Entry 4QVY (X-ray diffraction, 2.51 A resolution); this record covers chains M and b of the 28 polymer chains in the assembly.

== Chain M ==
Name: Proteasome subunit beta type-7
Organism: Saccharomyces cerevisiae
Notes: EC 3.4.25.1
UniProtKB: P30657 (PSB7_YEAST); residues -12 to 233 here correspond to UniProt positions 21-266 (UniProt number = residue number + 33)
Sequence (246 residues; row label = number of the first residue in the row; numbers below 1 keep their minus sign (Thr-12 is residue -12)):
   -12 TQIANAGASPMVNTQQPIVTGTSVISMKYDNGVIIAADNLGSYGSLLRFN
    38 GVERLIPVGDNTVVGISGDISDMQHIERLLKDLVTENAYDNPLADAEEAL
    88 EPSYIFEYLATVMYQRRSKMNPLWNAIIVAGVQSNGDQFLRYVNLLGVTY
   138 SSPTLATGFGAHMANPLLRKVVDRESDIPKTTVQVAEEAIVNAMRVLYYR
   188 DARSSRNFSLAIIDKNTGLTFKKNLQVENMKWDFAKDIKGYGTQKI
Disordered / not traced: -12 to 0

== Chain b ==
Name: Proteasome subunit beta type-1
Organism: Saccharomyces cerevisiae
Notes: EC 3.4.25.1
UniProtKB: P38624 (PSB1_YEAST); residues 1-196 here correspond to UniProt positions 20-215 (UniProt number = residue number + 19)
Sequence (196 residues; each row starts with the number of its first residue):
     1 TSIMAVTFKDGVILGADSRTTTGAYIANRVTDKLTRVHDKIWCCRSGSAA
    51 DTQAIADIVQYHLELYTSQYGTPSTETAASVFKELCYENKDNLTAGIIVA
   101 GYDDKNKGEVYTIPLGGSVHKLPYAIAGSGSTFIYGYCDKNFRENMSKEE
   151 TVDFIKHSLSQAIKWDGSSGGVIRMVVLTAAGVERLIFYPDEYEQL
Curated features (UniProtKB/Swiss-Prot):
  - active site: Thr1 (Nucleophile)
Covalent attachments: bortezomib (BO2) linked to Thr1
Residues lining bound ligands: bortezomib (BO2; N-[(1R)-1-(dihydroxyboryl)-3-methylbutyl]-N-(pyrazin-2-ylcarbonyl)-L-phenylalaninamide): Arg19, Thr20, Thr21, Thr22, Ala27, Thr31, Lys33, Arg45, Ser46, Gly47, Ser48, Ala49, Thr52, Ser168

== Interface between chain M and chain b ==
Residue-residue contacts - 64 pairs, chain M then chain b:
  Ser32(M) - Trp165(b)
  Ser32(M) - Asp166(b)
  Ser32(M) - Gly167(b)  hydrogen bond (backbone-backbone)
  Leu33(M) - Phe133(b)  hydrophobic
  Leu33(M) - Trp165(b)
  Leu34(M) - Lys164(b)
  Leu34(M) - Trp165(b)  hydrogen bond (backbone-backbone)
  Leu34(M) - Gly167(b)
  Arg35(M) - Trp165(b)
  Asn37(M) - Trp165(b)
  Phe146(M) - Ala24(b)  hydrophobic
  Phe146(M) - Tyr25(b)
  Tyr185(M) - Glu194(b)  hydrogen bond
  Tyr186(M) - Ile26(b)
  Tyr186(M) - Arg29(b)
  Arg187(M) - Ala24(b)
  Arg187(M) - Tyr25(b)
  Arg187(M) - Ile26(b)  hydrogen bond (backbone-backbone)
  Arg187(M) - Ala27(b)  hydrogen bond (side chain-backbone)
  Arg187(M) - Asn28(b)
  Arg187(M) - Arg29(b)
  Asp188(M) - Ala24(b)
  Asp188(M) - Ile26(b)
  Ala189(M) - Arg19(b)
  Ala189(M) - Thr21(b)
  Ala189(M) - Ala24(b)  hydrogen bond (backbone-backbone)
  Ala189(M) - Ile26(b)
  Ala189(M) - Gly167(b)
  Arg190(M) - Ala24(b)
  Arg193(M) - Asp191(b)  salt bridge
  Arg193(M) - Glu194(b)  salt bridge
  Lys218(M) - Arg29(b)  hydrogen bond (backbone-side chain)
  Trp219(M) - Arg29(b)
  Trp219(M) - Gly171(b)
  Trp219(M) - Val172(b)  hydrophobic
  Trp219(M) - Tyr189(b)
  Trp219(M) - Pro190(b)
  Asp220(M) - Tyr189(b)
  Phe221(M) - Arg29(b)
  Phe221(M) - Val30(b)  hydrophobic
  Ala222(M) - Val30(b)  hydrophobic
  Ala222(M) - Arg174(b)  hydrogen bond (backbone-side chain)
  Ala222(M) - Ile187(b)  hydrophobic
  Lys223(M) - Ile187(b)
  Lys223(M) - Tyr189(b)
  Ile225(M) - Val30(b)  hydrophobic
  Ile225(M) - Arg174(b)
  Lys226(M) - Asp32(b)
  Lys226(M) - Arg185(b)
  Gly227(M) - Asp32(b)  hydrogen bond (backbone-side chain)
  Tyr228(M) - Thr35(b)
  Tyr228(M) - Arg45(b)
  Tyr228(M) - Gln53(b)  hydrogen bond (side chain-backbone)
  Tyr228(M) - Ala56(b)
  Tyr228(M) - Asp57(b)  hydrogen bond
  Gln231(M) - Asp32(b)
  Gln231(M) - Leu34(b)
  Gln231(M) - Thr35(b)
  Gln231(M) - Arg36(b)  hydrogen bond (side chain-backbone)
  Gln231(M) - Trp42(b)
  Gln231(M) - Arg185(b)
  Ile233(M) - Arg36(b)
  Ile233(M) - Trp42(b)
  Ile233(M) - Arg185(b)  hydrogen bond (backbone-side chain)
Also at the interface, not in a pair above, chain M (27 interface residues in all): Met150, Met217
Also at the interface, not in a pair above, chain b (35 interface residues in all): Ile163, Ser168, Val183

== In short ==
27 residues of chain M face 35 of chain b across their interface; the contacts include 13 hydrogen bonds and 2
salt bridges. Among the polar pairs are Arg193(M)-Asp191(b), Arg193(M)-Glu194(b) and Tyr185(M)-Glu194(b).
Covalently linked bortezomib: at Thr1(b).
Here chain M is Proteasome subunit beta type-7 and chain b is Proteasome subunit beta type-1, both from
Saccharomyces cerevisiae. Entry 4QVY (yCP beta5-A49T-mutant in complex with bortezomib) was determined by
X-ray diffraction, deposited together with 4QUX, 4QUY, 4QV0, 4QV1, 4QV3, 4QV4 and 42 further entries.
